6X3U - chains D and E of the 9 polymer chains in the assembly; structure by electron microscopy, 3.50 A resolution.

# Chain D
Molecule: Gamma-aminobutyric acid receptor subunit alpha-1
Source organism: Homo sapiens
Reference sequence: P14867 (GBRA1_HUMAN); the construct has insertions or renumbered stretches relative to UniProt, so the offset changes along the chain: 1-312 = UniProt 28-339; 321-358 = UniProt 419-456
Sequence (358 residues; each row starts with the number of its first residue):
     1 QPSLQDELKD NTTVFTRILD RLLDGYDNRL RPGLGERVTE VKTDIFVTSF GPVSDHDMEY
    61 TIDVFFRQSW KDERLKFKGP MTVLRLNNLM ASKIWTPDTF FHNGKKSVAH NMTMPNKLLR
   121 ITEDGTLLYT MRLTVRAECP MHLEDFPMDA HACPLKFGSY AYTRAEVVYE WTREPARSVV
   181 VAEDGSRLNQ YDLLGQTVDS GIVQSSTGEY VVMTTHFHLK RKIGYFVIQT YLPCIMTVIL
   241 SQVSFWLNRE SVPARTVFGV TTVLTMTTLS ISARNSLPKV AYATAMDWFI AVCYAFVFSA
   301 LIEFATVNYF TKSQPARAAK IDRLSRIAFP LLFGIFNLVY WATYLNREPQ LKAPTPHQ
Not modelled in the structure: 1-9, 348-358
Sequence notes: linker (313-320)
Curated features (UniProtKB/Swiss-Prot):
  - binding site (4-aminobutanoate): Arg67, Thr130
  - binding site (3alpha-hydroxy-5alpha-pregnan-11,20-dione): Trp246
  - glycosylation (N-linked (GlcNAc...) asparagine): Asn11, Asn111
Disulfides: Cys139-Cys153
Covalently attached groups: N-acetylglucosamine (NAG) linked to Asn111
Residues lining bound ligands:
  - gamma-amino-butanoic acid (ABU): Phe65, Arg67, Leu118, Thr130
  - Flumazenil (FYP; ethyl 8-fluoro-5-methyl-6-oxo-5,6-dihydro-4H-imidazo[1,5-a][1,4]benzodiazepine-3-carboxylate): Phe100, His102, Ser159, Tyr160, Val203, Ser205, Ser206, Thr207, Tyr210, Val212

# Chain E
Molecule: Gamma-aminobutyric acid receptor subunit gamma-2
Source organism: Homo sapiens
Reference sequence: P18507 (GBRG2_HUMAN); residues 3-322 here correspond to UniProt positions 42-361 (UniProt number = residue number + 39)
Sequence (417 residues; row label = number of the first residue in the row; numbers below 1 keep their minus sign (Trp-36 is residue -36)):
   -36 WSHPQFEKGG GSGGGSGGSS AWSHPQFEKL EVLFQGPQKS DDDYEDYASN KTWVLTPKVP
    24 EGDVTVILNN LLEGYDNKLR PDIGVKPTLI HTDMYVNSIG PVNAINMEYT IDIFFAQTWY
    84 DRRLKFNSTI KVLRLNSNMV GKIWIPDTFF RNSKKADAHW ITTPNRMLRI WNDGRVLYTL
   144 RLTIDAECQL QLHNFPMDEH SCPLEFSSYG YPREEIVYQW KRSSVEVGDT RSWRLYQFSF
   204 VGLRNTTEVV KTTSGDYVVM SVYFDLSRRM GYFTIQTYIP CTLIVVLSWV SFWINKDAVP
   264 ARTSLGITTV LTMTTLSTIA RKSLPKVSYV TAMDLFVSVC FIFVFSALVE YGTLHYFVSS
   324 QPARAAKMDS YARIFFPTAF CLFNLVYWVS YLYLSRGSGA TNFSLLKQAG DVEENPG
Not modelled in the structure: -36 to 24, 358-380
Sequence notes: linker (323-329)
Curated features (UniProtKB/Swiss-Prot):
  - glycosylation (N-linked (GlcNAc...) asparagine): Asn13, Asn90, Asn208
Disulfides: Cys151-Cys165
Covalently attached groups: N-acetylglucosamine (NAG) linked to Asn208
Residues lining bound ligands: Flumazenil (FYP; ethyl 8-fluoro-5-methyl-6-oxo-5,6-dihydro-4H-imidazo[1,5-a][1,4]benzodiazepine-3-carboxylate): Asp56, Tyr58, Phe77, Ala79, Thr142

# How chain D and chain E interact
Pairs across the interface - 64 pairs, chain D then chain E:
  Asp27(D) - Thr28(E)  hydrogen bond
  Asn28(D) - Asn101(E)  hydrogen bond (backbone-side chain)
  Arg29(D) - Asn32(E)  hydrogen bond
  Leu30(D) - Val27(E)  hydrophobic
  His56(D) - Tyr199(E)
  Asp57(D) - Arg197(E)  hydrogen bond (backbone-side chain)
  Met58(D) - Tyr199(E)  hydrophobic
  Trp95(D) - Asn99(E)
  Pro97(D) - Thr126(E)
  Asp98(D) - Thr126(E)
  Thr99(D) - Ile124(E)
  Thr99(D) - Thr125(E)  hydrogen bond (backbone-side chain)
  Phe100(D) - Ile124(E)
  Phe100(D) - Asn128(E)
  Phe101(D) - Arg144(E)  hydrogen bond (backbone-side chain)
  His102(D) - Arg144(E)
  Gly104(D) - Arg144(E)  hydrogen bond (backbone-side chain)
  Lys105(D) - His122(E)
  Lys105(D) - Arg197(E)
  Ser107(D) - Ile124(E)
  Ala109(D) - Ile124(E)  hydrophobic
  Met131(D) - Thr125(E)
  Leu133(D) - Thr125(E)
  Tyr160(D) - Phe77(E)  hydrophobic
  Tyr160(D) - Asn128(E)
  Tyr160(D) - Arg129(E)
  Tyr160(D) - Met130(E)  hydrophobic
  Tyr160(D) - Thr142(E)
  Tyr160(D) - Leu143(E)
  Ala161(D) - Leu98(E)
  Ala161(D) - Met130(E)  hydrophobic
  Tyr162(D) - Asn99(E)  hydrogen bond
  Thr163(D) - Arg132(E)
  Glu166(D) - Arg97(E)  salt bridge
  Ser206(D) - Glu189(E)  hydrogen bond
  Thr207(D) - Arg132(E)
  Tyr210(D) - Arg132(E)  hydrogen bond
  Val252(D) - Ala261(E)  hydrophobic
  Pro253(D) - Ala264(E)  hydrophobic
  Thr256(D) - Ala264(E)
  Thr256(D) - Leu268(E)
  Val257(D) - Ser267(E)
  Val260(D) - Leu268(E)  hydrophobic
  Val260(D) - Thr271(E)
  Val263(D) - Leu250(E)  hydrophobic
  Leu264(D) - Thr275(E)
  Thr267(D) - Ile247(E)
  Thr267(D) - Thr275(E)
  Ile271(D) - Leu279(E)  hydrophobic
  Arg274(D) - Ile238(E)
  Arg274(D) - Gln239(E)
  Lys279(D) - Tyr199(E)
  Lys279(D) - Tyr235(E)  hydrogen bond
  Val280(D) - Tyr235(E)
  Ala281(D) - Tyr199(E)
  Ala281(D) - Arg232(E)
  Tyr294(D) - Leu246(E)  hydrophobic
  Tyr294(D) - Ile247(E)
  Phe298(D) - Val249(E)  hydrophobic
  Phe298(D) - Leu250(E)  hydrophobic
  Leu301(D) - Leu250(E)  hydrophobic
  Ala305(D) - Val253(E)  hydrophobic
  Asn308(D) - Asn258(E)
  Lys312(D) - Asn258(E)  hydrogen bond
Interface residues without a listed pair, chain D (56 interface residues in all): Leu34, Thr96, Val108, Glu138, Asn275, Tyr282, Asp287, Phe304, Tyr309
Interface residues without a listed pair, chain E (48 interface residues in all): Leu31, Leu35, Ser195, Gly234, Trp256, Ile257, Pro263, Ile282, Arg336

# Summary
56 residues of chain D face 48 of chain E across their interface; the contacts include 12 hydrogen bonds and 1
salt bridge. Polar contacts include Glu166(D)-Arg97(E), Asp27(D)-Thr28(E) and Asn28(D)-Asn101(E). Flumazenil
is bound between chain D and chain E. Bound to chain D: gamma-amino-butanoic acid.
Chain D is Gamma-aminobutyric acid receptor subunit alpha-1 and chain E is Gamma-aminobutyric acid receptor
subunit gamma-2, both from Homo sapiens; the structure, Human GABAA receptor alpha1-beta2-gamma2 subtype in
complex with GABA plus flumazenil, was determined by electron microscopy together with 6X3S, 6X3T, 6X3V, 6X3W,
6X3X, 6X3Z and 6X40 from the same study.
